6XHE - chain A; structure by X-ray diffraction, 1.88 A resolution.

# Chain A
Name: Ribonuclease pancreatic
Source organism: Bos taurus
Notes: EC 4.6.1.18
UniProt: P61823 (RNAS1_BOVIN); residues 1-124 here correspond to UniProt positions 27-150 (UniProt number = residue number + 26)
Chain sequence (124 residues; numbered 1 to 124; the number before each row is that of its first residue):
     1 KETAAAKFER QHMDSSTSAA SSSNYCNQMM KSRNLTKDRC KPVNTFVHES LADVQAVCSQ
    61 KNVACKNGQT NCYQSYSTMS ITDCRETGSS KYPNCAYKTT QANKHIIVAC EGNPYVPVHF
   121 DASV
Cystine bridges: C26-C84, C40-C95, C58-C110, C65-C72
Ligand contacts: adenosine monophosphate (AMP): A4, K7, Q11, H12, C65, N67, Q69, N71, C72, A109, E111, V118, H119, F120
What the authors report for this chain:
  - binding site for the ligand V2J: H119
  - catalytic residues: H12, K41, H119 (citing earlier work)

# Overview
Chain A binds adenosine monophosphate. From the paper: catalytic residues H12, K41 and H119; a binding site
for the ligand V2J at H119.
Chain A is Ribonuclease pancreatic (Bos taurus); the structure, Structure of beta-prolinyl 5'-O-adenosine
phosphoramidate, was determined by X-ray diffraction (same publication as 6XHD, 6XHF and 6XHC).
